8P1C - chain A; structure by X-ray diffraction, 1.58 A resolution.

[Chain A]
Molecule: Lysozyme C
From: Gallus gallus
Notes: EC 3.2.1.17
Reference sequence: P00698 (LYSC_CHICK); residues 1-129 here correspond to UniProt positions 19-147 (UniProt number = residue number + 18)
Amino-acid sequence (129 residues; numbered 1 to 129; the number before each row is that of its first residue):
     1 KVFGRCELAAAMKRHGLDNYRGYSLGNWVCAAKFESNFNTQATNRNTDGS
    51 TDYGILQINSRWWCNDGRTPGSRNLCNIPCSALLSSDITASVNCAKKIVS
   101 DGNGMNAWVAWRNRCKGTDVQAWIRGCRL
Disulfide bonds: Cys6-Cys127, Cys30-Cys115, Cys64-Cys80, Cys76-Cys94
Metal / ion sites: Na+: Ser60, Cys64, Ser72
Curated features (UniProtKB/Swiss-Prot):
  - active site: Glu35, Asp52
  - binding site (substrate): Asp101

[In short]
Ser60, Cys64 and Ser72 form the Na+ site. Curated annotation (UniProt) lists active-site residues Glu35 and
Asp52 and substrate-binding residue Asp101.
Chain A is Lysozyme C (Gallus gallus); the structure, Lysozyme structure solved from serial crystallography
data collected at 1 kHz with JUNGFRAU detector at MAXIV, was determined by X-ray diffraction (same publication
as 8P1A, 8P1B and 8P1D).
